PDB entry 8EG7 | electron microscopy, 3.20 A resolution | chains G and I of the 8 polymer chains in the assembly

# Chain G
Protein: DNA-directed RNA polymerase subunit alpha
Source organism: Escherichia coli
Notes: EC 2.7.7.6
UniProt: P0A7Z6 (RPOA_ECO57); numbering as in UniProt (aligned over 1-234)
Amino-acid sequence (239 residues; row label = number of the first residue in the row):
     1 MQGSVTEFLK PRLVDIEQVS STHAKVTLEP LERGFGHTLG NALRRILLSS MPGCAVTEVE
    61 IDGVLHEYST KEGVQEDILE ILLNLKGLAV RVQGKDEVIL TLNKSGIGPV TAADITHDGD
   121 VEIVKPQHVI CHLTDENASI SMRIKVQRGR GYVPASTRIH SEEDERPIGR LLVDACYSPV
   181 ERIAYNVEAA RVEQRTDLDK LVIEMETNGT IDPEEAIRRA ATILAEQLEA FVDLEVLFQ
Disordered / not traced: 1-6, 159-166, 233-239
Sequence notes: expression tag (235-239)

# Chain I
Protein: DNA-directed RNA polymerase subunit beta
Source organism: Escherichia coli
Notes: EC 2.7.7.6
UniProt: P0A8V4 (RPOB_ECO57); residues 1-1342 here = UniProt positions 1-1342
Amino-acid sequence (1342 residues; row label = number of the first residue in the row):
     1 MVYSYTEKKR IRKDFGKRPQ VLDVPYLLSI QLDSFQKFIE QDPEGQYGLE AAFRSVFPIQ
    61 SYSGNSELQY VSYRLGEPVF DVQECQIRGV TYSAPLRVKL RLVIYEREAP EGTVKDIKEQ
   121 EVYMGEIPLM TDNGTFVING TERVIVSQLH RSPGVFFDSD KGKTHSSGKV LYNARIIPYR
   181 GSWLDFEFDP KDNLFVRIDR RRKLPATIIL RALNYTTEQI LDLFFEKVIF EIRDNKLQME
   241 LVPERLRGET ASFDIEANGK VYVEKGRRIT ARHIRQLEKD DVKLIEVPVE YIAGKVVAKD
   301 YIDESTGELI CAANMELSLD LLAKLSQSGH KRIETLFTND LDHGPYISET LRVDPTNDRL
   361 SALVEIYRMM RPGEPPTREA AESLFENLFF SEDRYDLSAV GRMKFNRSLL REEIEGSGIL
   421 SKDDIIDVMK KLIDIRNGKG EVDDIDHLGN RRIRSVGEMA ENQFRVGLVR VERAVKERLS
   481 LGDLDTLMPQ DMINAKPISA AVKEFFGSSQ LSQFMDQNNP LSEITHKRRI SALGPGGLTR
   541 ERAGFEVRDV HPTHYGRVCP IETPEGPNIG LINSLSVYAQ TNEYGFLETP YRKVTDGVVT
   601 DEIHYLSAIE EGNYVIAQAN SNLDEEGHFV EDLVTCRSKG ESSLFSRDQV DYMDVSTQQV
   661 VSVGASLIPF LEHDDANRAL MGANMQRQAV PTLRADKPLV GTGMERAVAV DSGVTAVAKR
   721 GGVVQYVDAS RIVIKVNEDE MYPGEAGIDI YNLTKYTRSN QNTCINQMPC VSLGEPVERG
   781 DVLADGPSTD LGELALGQNM RVAFMPWNGY NFEDSILVSE RVVQEDRFTT IHIQELACVS
   841 RDTKLGPEEI TADIPNVGEA ALSKLDESGI VYIGAEVTGG DILVGKVTPK GETQLTPEEK
   901 LLRAIFGEKA SDVKDSSLRV PNGVSGTVID VQVFTRDGVE KDKRALEIEE MQLKQAKKDL
   961 SEELQILEAG LFSRIRAVLV AGGVEAEKLD KLPRDRWLEL GLTDEEKQNQ LEQLAEQYDE
  1021 LKHEFEKKLE AKRRKITQGD DLAPGVLKIV KVYLAVKRRI QPGDKMAGRH GNKGVISKIN
  1081 PIEDMPYDEN GTPVDIVLNP LGVPSRMNIG QILETHLGMA AKGIGDKINA MLKQQQEVAK
  1141 LREFIQRAYD LGADVRQKVD LSTFSDEEVM RLAENLRKGM PIATPVFDGA KEAEIKELLK
  1201 LGDLPTSGQI RLYDGRTGEQ FERPVTVGYM YMLKLNHLVD DKMHARSTGS YSLVTQQPLG
  1261 GKAQFGGQRF GEMEVWALEA YGAAYTLQEM LTVKSDDVNG RTKMYKNIVD GNHQMEPGMP
  1321 ESFNVLLKEI RSLGINIELE DE
Disordered / not traced: 1, 891-912
UniProt features mapped onto this chain:
  - modified residue (N6-acetyllysine): Lys1022, Lys1200
Residues lining bound ligands:
  - chapso (1N7), molecule 1: Gln46, Tyr47, Tyr179, Asp396, Ser398, Ala399, Val400, Arg452, Glu458, Glu461, Asn462, Glu583, Tyr584
  - chapso (1N7), molecule 2: Gln725, Tyr726, Arg731, Glu962, Gln965, Ile966, Ala969, Ser973

# Interface between chain G and chain I
Pairs across the interface (70; chain G residue first):
  Asn41(G) - Gly1215(I)
  Asn41(G) - Arg1216(I)  hydrogen bond (side chain-backbone)
  Asn41(G) - Thr1217(I)  hydrogen bond (side chain-backbone)
  Asn41(G) - Gly1218(I)
  Arg44(G) - Glu1083(I)
  Arg44(G) - Tyr1087(I)
  Arg44(G) - Gly1091(I)
  Arg45(G) - Glu1083(I)  hydrogen bond (side chain-backbone)
  Arg45(G) - Asp1084(I)  salt bridge
  Arg45(G) - Gly1215(I)
  Arg45(G) - Arg1216(I)
  Leu48(G) - Ile1082(I)
  Leu48(G) - Glu1083(I)
  Ser49(G) - Glu1083(I)  hydrogen bond
  Leu65(G) - Ile873(I)
  His66(G) - Ile873(I)
  His66(G) - Thr927(I)
  His66(G) - Val928(I)
  His66(G) - Ile929(I)  hydrogen bond (side chain-backbone)
  Glu67(G) - Lys1057(I)  salt bridge
  Tyr68(G) - Tyr756(I)
  Tyr68(G) - Ile831(I)  hydrophobic
  Tyr68(G) - Thr927(I)
  Tyr68(G) - Ile929(I)  hydrophobic
  Tyr68(G) - Ala1055(I)  hydrogen bond (side chain-backbone)
  Tyr68(G) - Lys1057(I)
  Thr70(G) - Ala729(I)
  Thr70(G) - Lys755(I)
  Glu72(G) - Glu962(I)
  Gly73(G) - Tyr726(I)  hydrogen bond (backbone-side chain)
  Val74(G) - Ala729(I)  hydrogen bond (backbone-backbone)
  Gln75(G) - Val727(I)
  Gln75(G) - Asp728(I)
  Gln75(G) - Ala729(I)
  Gln75(G) - Val771(I)
  Asp77(G) - Ala729(I)
  Asp77(G) - Lys755(I)  salt bridge
  Asp77(G) - Tyr756(I)
  Asp77(G) - Asn766(I)
  Asp77(G) - Met768(I)
  Leu79(G) - Leu693(I)  hydrophobic
  Leu79(G) - Tyr756(I)
  Leu79(G) - Ile831(I)  hydrophobic
  Leu79(G) - Lys1057(I)
  Glu80(G) - Met768(I)
  Leu83(G) - Arg694(I)
  Lys86(G) - Gln824(I)  hydrogen bond (side chain-backbone)
  Thr134(G) - Tyr726(I)
  Thr134(G) - Val727(I)  hydrogen bond (side chain-backbone)
  Thr134(G) - Leu773(I)
  Asp135(G) - Tyr726(I)
  Tyr152(G) - Val823(I)  hydrogen bond (side chain-backbone)
  Tyr152(G) - Gln824(I)
  Tyr152(G) - Arg1059(I)  hydrogen bond
  Pro154(G) - Arg1059(I)
  Ile168(G) - Tyr872(I)  hydrophobic
  Ile168(G) - Ile873(I)
  Ile168(G) - Gly874(I)
  Arg170(G) - Glu876(I)
  Asp174(G) - Asp826(I)
  Cys176(G) - Gln824(I)
  Glu181(G) - Arg821(I)  hydrogen bond (backbone-side chain)
  Arg182(G) - Asn1090(I)  hydrogen bond (side chain-backbone)
  Arg182(G) - Gly1091(I)
  Arg182(G) - Thr1092(I)
  Ile183(G) - Gly1091(I)
  Ala184(G) - Asn1090(I)
  Ala184(G) - Gly1091(I)
  Tyr185(G) - Tyr1087(I)  hydrogen bond
  Tyr185(G) - Gly1218(I)
Interface residues without a listed pair, chain G (36 interface residues in all): Ser69, Glu76, Ser156, Leu172
Interface residues without a listed pair, chain I (45 interface residues in all): Ser730, Pro769, Ala875, Lys958, Glu1089, Pro1093

# In short
The interface between chain G and chain I involves 36 residues on one side and 45 on the other; the contacts
include 15 hydrogen bonds and 3 salt bridges. Polar pairs include Arg45(G)-Asp1084(I), Glu67(G)-Lys1057(I) and
Asp77(G)-Lys755(I). Ligands of chain I: chapso.
Here chain G is DNA-directed RNA polymerase subunit alpha and chain I is DNA-directed RNA polymerase subunit
beta, both from Escherichia coli. Entry 8EG7 (Cryo-EM structure of pre-consensus elemental paused elongation
complex) was determined by electron microscopy together with 8EG8, 8EGB, 8EH8, 8EH9, 8EHA, 8EHF and 8EHI from
the same study.
